PDB entry 1FQF | X-ray diffraction, 2.10 A resolution | chain A

[Chain A]
Protein: Serotransferrin
Source organism: Homo sapiens
Notes: fragment: n-lobe
UniProt: P02787 (TRFE_HUMAN); residues 1-331 here correspond to UniProt positions 20-350 (UniProt number = residue number + 19)
Amino-acid sequence (331 residues; numbered 1 to 331; the number before each row is that of its first residue):
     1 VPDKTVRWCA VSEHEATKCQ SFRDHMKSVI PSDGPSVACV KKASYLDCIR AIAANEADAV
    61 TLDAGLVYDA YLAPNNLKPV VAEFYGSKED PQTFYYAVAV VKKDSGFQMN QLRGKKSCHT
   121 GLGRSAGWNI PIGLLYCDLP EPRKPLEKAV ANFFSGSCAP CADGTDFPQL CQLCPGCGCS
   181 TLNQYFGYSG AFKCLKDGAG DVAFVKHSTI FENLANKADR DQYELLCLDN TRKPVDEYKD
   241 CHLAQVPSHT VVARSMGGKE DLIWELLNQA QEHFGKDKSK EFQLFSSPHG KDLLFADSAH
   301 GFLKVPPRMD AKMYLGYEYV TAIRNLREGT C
Disordered / not traced: 1-2
Cystine bridges: Cys9-Cys48, Cys19-Cys39, Cys118-Cys194, Cys137-Cys331, Cys158-Cys174, Cys161-Cys179, Cys171-Cys177, Cys227-Cys241
Differences from the reference sequence: engineered mutation Ala296 (Lys315 in P02787)
Ion coordination: Fe ion: Asp63, Tyr95, Tyr188, His249 (together with carbonate ion)
Residues lining bound ligands: carbonate ion (CO3): Asp63, Tyr95, Thr120, Arg124, Ser125, Ala126, Gly127, Tyr188, His249
Swiss-Prot annotation at these positions:
  - binding site (Fe(3+)): Asp63, Tyr95, Tyr188, His249
  - binding site (hydrogencarbonate): Thr120, Arg124, Ala126, Gly127
  - modified residue: Arg23 (Dimethylated arginine)
  - glycosylation: Ser32 (O-linked (GalNAc...) serine)

[Overview]
Bound to chain A: carbonate ion. Asp63, Tyr95, Tyr188 and His249 form the Fe ion site. Curated annotation
(UniProt) lists 4 Fe3+-binding residues and 4 hydrogencarbonate-binding residues.
Chain A is Serotransferrin (Homo sapiens); the structure, Crystal structures of mutant (K296A) that abolish
the dilysine interaction in the N-lobe of human transferrin, was determined by X-ray diffraction together with
1FQE from the same study.
